PDB entry 9DUT | electron microscopy, 3.30 A resolution | chains B and C of the 7 polymer chains in the assembly

[Chain B (and C)]
Protein: Phosphoprotein
From: Measles virus strain Edmonston-B
Notes: chain C of this document is another copy of the same molecule, construct and numbering; everything in this record applies to it too
Reference sequence: Q83623 (PHOSP_MEASF); numbering as in UniProt (aligned over 1-507)
Sequence (509 residues; each row starts with the number of its first residue):
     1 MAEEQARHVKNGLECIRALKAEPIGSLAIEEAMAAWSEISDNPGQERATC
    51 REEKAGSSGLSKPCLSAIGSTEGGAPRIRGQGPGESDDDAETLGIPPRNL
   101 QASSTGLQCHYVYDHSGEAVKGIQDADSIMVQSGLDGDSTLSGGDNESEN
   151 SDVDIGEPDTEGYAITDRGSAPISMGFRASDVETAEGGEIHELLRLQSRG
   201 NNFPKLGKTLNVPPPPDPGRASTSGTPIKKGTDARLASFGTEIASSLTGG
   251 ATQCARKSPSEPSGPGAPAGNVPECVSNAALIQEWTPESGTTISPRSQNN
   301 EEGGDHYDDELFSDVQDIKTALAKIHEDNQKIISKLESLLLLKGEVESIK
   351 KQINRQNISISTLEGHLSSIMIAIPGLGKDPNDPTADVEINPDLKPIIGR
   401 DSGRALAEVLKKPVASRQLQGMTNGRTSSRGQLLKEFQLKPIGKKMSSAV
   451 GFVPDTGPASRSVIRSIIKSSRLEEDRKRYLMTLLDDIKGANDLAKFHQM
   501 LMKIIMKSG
Unresolved in the structure: 1-323, 376-391, 414-509 (chain C: 1-323, 377-428, 508-509)
Sequence notes: expression tag (508-509)
Swiss-Prot annotation at these positions:
  - region (Interaction with the L polymerase): Ser361 to Leu377, Pro396 to Leu410
  - binding site (Ca(2+)): Asp314
  - modified residue (Phosphoserine): Ser86, Ser151

[Chain B / chain C interface]
Pairs across the interface (74; chain B residue first):
  Lys324(B) - His326(C)
  Ile325(B) - Ile325(C)  hydrophobic
  Ile325(B) - Asn329(C)
  Asp328(B) - His326(C)  salt bridge
  Asp328(B) - Asn329(C)
  Asp328(B) - Gln330(C)
  Asn329(B) - Asn329(C)  hydrogen bond
  Ile332(B) - Asn329(C)
  Ile332(B) - Ile332(C)  hydrophobic
  Ile332(B) - Ile333(C)  hydrophobic
  Ile332(B) - Leu336(C)
  Lys335(B) - Ile333(C)
  Lys335(B) - Leu336(C)
  Lys335(B) - Glu337(C)
  Ser338(B) - Lys343(C)  hydrogen bond (backbone-side chain)
  Leu339(B) - Leu336(C)  hydrophobic
  Leu339(B) - Leu339(C)  hydrophobic
  Leu339(B) - Leu340(C)  hydrophobic
  Leu339(B) - Lys343(C)
  Leu342(B) - Lys343(C)
  Glu345(B) - Val346(C)
  Glu345(B) - Glu347(C)
  Glu345(B) - Lys350(C)
  Ser348(B) - Lys350(C)
  Ile349(B) - Lys350(C)
  Ile349(B) - Ile353(C)  hydrophobic
  Gln352(B) - Lys350(C)
  Gln352(B) - Ile353(C)
  Gln352(B) - Asn354(C)
  Gln352(B) - Asn357(C)  hydrogen bond (backbone-side chain)
  Arg355(B) - Asn354(C)  hydrogen bond
  Arg355(B) - Asn357(C)
  Gln356(B) - Asn357(C)
  Ser359(B) - Ile360(C)
  Ser359(B) - Glu364(C)
  Thr362(B) - Glu364(C)  hydrogen bond
  Leu363(B) - Glu364(C)
  Leu363(B) - Leu367(C)  hydrophobic
  Leu367(B) - Leu367(C)  hydrophobic
  Ser368(B) - Ser429(C)
  Ser369(B) - Ile372(C)
  Ser369(B) - Pro375(C)
  Ser369(B) - Gly376(C)  hydrogen bond (backbone-backbone)
  Ile370(B) - Met371(C)
  Ile370(B) - Ile372(C)  hydrophobic
  Ile370(B) - Pro375(C)  hydrophobic
  Met371(B) - Gly376(C)
  Met371(B) - Ser429(C)
  Ile372(B) - Gly376(C)
  Ile372(B) - Ser429(C)
  Ile372(B) - Gln432(C)
  Ala373(B) - Arg430(C)
  Ala373(B) - Gln432(C)
  Ala373(B) - Leu433(C)
  Ile374(B) - Leu434(C)  hydrophobic
  Pro375(B) - Leu433(C)
  Pro375(B) - Leu434(C)
  Pro375(B) - Gln438(C)
  Pro392(B) - Arg430(C)
  Ile397(B) - Leu434(C)  hydrophobic
  Ile398(B) - Ile370(C)
  Ile398(B) - Met371(C)  hydrophobic
  Ser402(B) - Ala373(C)
  Val409(B) - Leu434(C)  hydrophobic
  Val409(B) - Lys435(C)
  Val409(B) - Phe437(C)  hydrophobic
  Leu410(B) - Gln432(C)
  Leu410(B) - Leu433(C)
  Leu410(B) - Leu434(C)  hydrophobic
  Leu410(B) - Lys435(C)
  Lys411(B) - Gln432(C)
  Lys411(B) - Leu433(C)  hydrogen bond (backbone-backbone)
  Lys411(B) - Lys435(C)
  Pro413(B) - Gln432(C)
Interface residues without a listed pair, chain B (43 interface residues in all): Lys331, Leu336, Ile353, Ile360, His366, Leu394, Gly403, Leu406
Interface residues without a listed pair, chain C (35 interface residues in all): Leu363

[In short]
The interface between chain B and chain C involves 43 residues on one side and 35 on the other; the contacts
include 7 hydrogen bonds and 1 salt bridge. Polar contacts include Asp328(B)-His326(C), Asn329(B)-Asn329(C)
and Ser338(B)-Lys343(C).
Both chains are Phosphoprotein (Measles virus strain Edmonston-B). Entry 9DUT (Cryo-EM structure of the
Measles Virus polymerase (L) protein in complex with the tetrameric phosphoprotein (P) ...) was determined by
electron microscopy together with 9DUS from the same study.
